Entry 1PQ5 (X-ray diffraction, 0.85 A resolution); this record covers chain A.

# Chain A
Name: Trypsin
Organism: Fusarium oxysporum
Notes: EC 3.4.21.4
Reference sequence: P35049 (TRYP_FUSOX); residues 16-239 here correspond to UniProt positions 25-248 (UniProt number = residue number + 9)
Chain sequence (224 residues; row label = number of the first residue in the row):
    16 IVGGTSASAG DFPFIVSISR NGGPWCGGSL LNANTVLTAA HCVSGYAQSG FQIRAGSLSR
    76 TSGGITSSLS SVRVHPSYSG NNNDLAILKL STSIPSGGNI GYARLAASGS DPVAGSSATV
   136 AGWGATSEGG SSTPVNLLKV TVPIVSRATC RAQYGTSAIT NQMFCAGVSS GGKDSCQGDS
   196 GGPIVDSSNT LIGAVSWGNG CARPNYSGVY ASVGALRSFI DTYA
Disulfides: Cys-41/Cys-57, Cys-165/Cys-180, Cys-191/Cys-216
Residues lining bound ligands: arginine (ARG): His-56, Asp-189, Ser-190, Cys-191, Gln-192, Gly-193, Asp-194, Ser-195, Val-210, Ser-211, Trp-212, Gly-213, Gly-215, Cys-216, Ala-217, Gly-223, Val-224
What the authors report for this chain:
  - binding site for arginine: Asp-189, Ser-195
  - conformationally variable residues: Cys-191, Gly-215 to Asn-220, Tyr-225
  - catalytic residues: Gln-192 to Ser-195 (proposed by the authors, not directly observed)
  - specificity-determining residues: Asp-189, Ser-190 (citing earlier work)

# Summary
Bound to chain A: arginine. The paper reports the catalytic residue Gln-192; a binding site for arginine at
Asp-189 and Ser-195.
Chain A is Trypsin (Fusarium oxysporum); the structure, Trypsin at pH 5, 0.85 A, was determined by X-ray
diffraction, deposited together with 1PPZ, 1PQ7, 1PQ8 and 1PQA.
